Entry 5FJ4 (X-ray diffraction, 2.95 A resolution); this record covers chains A and B of the 4 polymer chains in the assembly.

# Chain A (and B)
Name: U1 small nuclear ribonucleoprotein A
Source organism: Homo sapiens
Notes: fragment: rrm 1 domain; chain B of this document is another copy of the same molecule, construct and numbering; everything in this record applies to it too
UniProt: P09012 (SNRPA_HUMAN); residue numbers follow UniProt; this construct covers 1-102
Amino-acid sequence (102 residues; each row starts with the number of its first residue):
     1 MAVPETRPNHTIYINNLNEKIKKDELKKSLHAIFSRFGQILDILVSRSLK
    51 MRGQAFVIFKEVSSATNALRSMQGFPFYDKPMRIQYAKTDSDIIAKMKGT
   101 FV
Disordered / not traced: 1-5
Sequence notes: conflict His31 (Tyr in P09012), Arg36 (Gln in P09012)
Swiss-Prot annotation at these positions:
  - modified residue: Ala2 (N-acetylalanine), Lys60 (N6-acetyllysine)
  - mutagenesis: Thr11 (T11V: Abolishes RNA binding), Tyr13 (Y13F: Substantially reduces RNA binding), Asn15 (N15V: Abolishes RNA binding), Asn16 (N16V: Substantially reduces RNA binding), Arg52 (R52Q: Abolishes RNA binding)

# How chain A and chain B interact
Contacting residue pairs - 17 pairs, chain A then chain B:
  Glu25(A) - Lys28(B)
  Lys28(A) - Glu25(B)  salt bridge
  Ser29(A) - Ser29(B)
  Ser29(A) - Ala32(B)
  Ala32(A) - Ser29(B)
  Ala32(A) - Pro76(B)
  Ala32(A) - Phe77(B)  hydrophobic
  Ala32(A) - Tyr78(B)  hydrogen bond (backbone-backbone)
  Ile33(A) - Ile33(B)  hydrophobic
  Arg36(A) - Phe75(B)
  Arg36(A) - Pro76(B)  hydrogen bond (side chain-backbone)
  Arg36(A) - Asp79(B)
  Pro76(A) - Arg36(B)
  Phe77(A) - Ala32(B)  hydrophobic
  Tyr78(A) - Lys28(B)
  Tyr78(A) - Ala32(B)  hydrogen bond (backbone-backbone)
  Asp79(A) - Arg36(B)
Other interface residues (no listed pair), chain A (14 interface residues in all): His31, Ser35, Met72, Phe75
Other interface residues (no listed pair), chain B (14 interface residues in all): His31, Ser35, Met72

# Summary
The chain A/chain B interface involves 14 residues from each chain; the contacts include 3 hydrogen bonds and
1 salt bridge. Among the polar pairs are Lys28(A)-Glu25(B), Arg36(A)-Pro76(B) and Ala32(A)-Tyr78(B). From
UniProt: 5 mutagenesis sites on chain A.
Both chains are U1 small nuclear ribonucleoprotein A (Homo sapiens). Entry 5FJ4 (Structure of the standard
kink turn HmKt-7 as stem loop bound with U1A and L7Ae proteins) was determined by X-ray diffraction.
